PDB entry 8XYG | X-ray diffraction, 3.64 A resolution | chains A and B

Chain A:
Name: Processed angiotensin-converting enzyme 2
Organism: Homo sapiens
UniProtKB: Q9BYF1 (ACE2_HUMAN); residues 19-613 here = UniProt positions 19-613
Chain sequence (596 residues; row label = number of the first residue in the row):
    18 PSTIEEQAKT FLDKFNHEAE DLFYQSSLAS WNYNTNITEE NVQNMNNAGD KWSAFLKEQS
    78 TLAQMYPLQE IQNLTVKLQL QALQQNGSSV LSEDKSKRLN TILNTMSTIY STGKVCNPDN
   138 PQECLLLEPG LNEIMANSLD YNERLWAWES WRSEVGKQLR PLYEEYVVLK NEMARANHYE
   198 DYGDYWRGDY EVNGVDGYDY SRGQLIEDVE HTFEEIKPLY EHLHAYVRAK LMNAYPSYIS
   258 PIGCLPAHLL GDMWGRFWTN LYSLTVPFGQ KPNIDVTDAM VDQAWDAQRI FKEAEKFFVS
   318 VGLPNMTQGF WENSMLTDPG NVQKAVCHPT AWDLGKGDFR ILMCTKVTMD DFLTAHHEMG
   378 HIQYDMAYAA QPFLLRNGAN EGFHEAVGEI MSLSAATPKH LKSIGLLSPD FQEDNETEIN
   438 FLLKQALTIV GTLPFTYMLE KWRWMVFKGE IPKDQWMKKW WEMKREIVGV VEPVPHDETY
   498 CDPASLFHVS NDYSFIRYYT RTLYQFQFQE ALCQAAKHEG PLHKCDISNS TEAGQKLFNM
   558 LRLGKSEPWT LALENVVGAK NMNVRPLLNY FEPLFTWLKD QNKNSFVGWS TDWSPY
Differences from the reference sequence: expression tag (18)
UniProt features mapped onto this chain:
  - region (Interaction with SARS-CoV spike glycoprotein): Asp30 to Tyr41, Met82 to Pro84, Lys353 to Arg357
  - active site: Glu375 (Proton acceptor), His505 (Proton donor)
  - binding site (chloride): Arg169, Trp477, Lys481
  - binding site (substrate): Arg273, His345, Pro346, Tyr515
  - binding site (Zn(2+)): His374, His378, Glu402
  - glycosylation (N-linked (GlcNAc...) asparagine): Asn53, Asn90, Asn103, Asn322, Asn432, Asn546
  - mutagenesis: Ser19 (S19P: Increases slightly the interaction with RBD domain of SARS-CoV-2 spike protein), Gln24 to Lys26 (Slightly inhibits interaction with SARS-CoV spike glycoprotein), Gln24 (Q24T: Increases slightly the interaction with RBD domain of SARS-CoV-2 spike protein), Ala25 (A25V: Increases slightly the interaction with RBD domain of SARS-CoV-2 spike protein), Thr27 (T27Y: Increases slightly the interaction with RBD domain of SARS-CoV-2 spike protein. In sACE2.v2.2; increases interaction with RBD domain of SARS-CoV-2 spike protein ...), Leu29 (L29F: Increases slightly the interaction with RBD domain of SARS-CoV-2 spike protein), Lys31 (K31D: Abolishes interaction with SARS-CoV spike glycoprotein; K31Y: Increases slightly the interaction with RBD domain of SARS-CoV-2 spike protein), Asn33 (N33D: Increases slightly the interaction with RBD domain of SARS-CoV-2 spike protein), His34 (H34A: Increases slightly the interaction with RBD domain of SARS-CoV-2 spike protein), Glu37 (E37A: No effect on interaction with SARS-CoV spike glycoprotein), Asp38 (D38A: No effect on interaction with SARS-CoV spike glycoprotein), Leu39 (L39R: Increases slightly the interaction with RBD domain of SARS-CoV-2 spike protein), 48 further mutagenesis entries in UniProt
Disulfides: Cys133-Cys141, Cys344-Cys361, Cys530-Cys542

Chain B:
Name: Spike protein S1
Organism: Severe acute respiratory syndrome coronavirus 2
Notes: fragment: rbd
UniProtKB: P0DTC2 (SPIKE_SARS2); residue numbers follow UniProt; this construct covers 334-525
Chain sequence (192 residues; each row starts with the number of its first residue):
   334 NLCPFDEVFN ATTFASVYAW NRKRISNCVA DYSVLYNFAP FFTFKCYGVS PTKLNDLCFT
   394 NVYADSFVIR GNEVSQIAPG QTGNIADYNY KLPDDFTGCV IAWNSNKLDS TVGGNYNYRY
   454 RLFRKSKLKP FERDISTEIY QAGNKPCNGV AGVNCYFPLQ SYGFRPTYGV GHQPYRVVVL
   514 SFELLHAPAT VC
Differences from the reference sequence: variant Asp339 (Gly in P0DTC2), Thr346 (Arg in P0DTC2), Phe371 (Ser in P0DTC2), Pro373 (Ser in P0DTC2), Phe375 (Ser in P0DTC2), Asn405 (Asp in P0DTC2), Ser408 (Arg in P0DTC2), Asn417 (Lys in P0DTC2), Lys440 (Asn in P0DTC2), Thr444 (Lys in P0DTC2), Arg452 (Leu in P0DTC2), Lys460 (Asn in P0DTC2), Asn477 (Ser in P0DTC2), Lys478 (Thr in P0DTC2), Ala484 (Glu in P0DTC2), Val486 (Phe in P0DTC2), Arg498 (Gln in P0DTC2), Tyr501 (Asn in P0DTC2), His505 (Tyr in P0DTC2)
UniProt features mapped onto this chain:
  - region: Asn448 to Tyr451, Tyr453 to Phe456 (Immunodominant HLA epitope recognized by the CD8+)
  - glycosylation: Asn343 (N-linked (GlcNAc...) (complex) asparagine)
  - natural variant: Asp339 (G339D: In strain: Omicron/BA.1, Omicron/BA.2 and 4 more; this construct carries the variant), Thr346 (R346T: In strain: Omicron/BQ.1.1, Omicron/XBB.1.5 and 1 more; this construct carries the variant), Leu368 (L368I: In strain: Omicron/XBB.1.5, Omicron/EG.5.1), Phe371 (S371F: In strain: Omicron/BA.2, Omicron/BA.2.12.1 and 6 more; this construct carries the variant), Pro373 (S373P: In strain: Omicron/BA.1, Omicron/BA.2 and 7 more; this construct carries the variant), Phe375 (S375F: In strain: Omicron/BA.1, Omicron/BA.2 and 7 more; this construct carries the variant), Thr376 (T376A: In strain: Omicron/BA.2, Omicron/BA.2.12.1 and 5 more), Asn405 (D405N: In strain: Omicron/BA.2, Omicron/BA.2.12.1 and 6 more; this construct carries the variant), Ser408 (R408S: In strain: Omicron/BA.2, Omicron/BA.2.12.1 and 6 more; this construct carries the variant), Asn417 (K417N: In strain: Beta/B.1.351, Omicron/BA.1 and 8 more; this construct carries the variant), Lys440 (N440K: In strain: Omicron/BA.1, Omicron/BA.2 and 7 more; this construct carries the variant), Thr444 (K444T: In strain: Omicron/BQ.1.1; this construct carries the variant), 16 further natural variant entries in UniProt
  - mutagenesis: Asn343 (N343Q: Reduced viral infectivity), Tyr453 (Y453F: Decreased HLA binding to NF9 epitope. Increased binding affinity to human ACE2), Ala475 (A475V: Increased resistance to neutralizing antibodies), Val483 (V483A: Increased resistance to neutralizing antibodies), Phe490 (F490L: Increased resistance to neutralizing antibodies and human covalescent sera neutralization), Gln493 (Q493N: Reduced host ACE2-binding affinity in vitro; Q493Y: Reduced host ACE2-binding affinity in vitro), His519 (H519P: Increased resistance to human covalescent sera neutralization)
Disulfides: Cys336-Cys361, Cys379-Cys432, Cys391-Cys525, Cys480-Cys488

How chain A and chain B interact:
Residue-residue contacts - 29 pairs, chain A then chain B:
  Pro18(A) - Asn477(B)  hydrogen bond (backbone-side chain)
  Ser19(A) - Ala475(B)  hydrogen bond (side chain-backbone)
  Ser19(A) - Gly476(B)
  Ser19(A) - Asn477(B)  hydrogen bond (backbone-side chain)
  Gln24(A) - Gly476(B)
  Gln24(A) - Asn487(B)  hydrogen bond
  Thr27(A) - Tyr489(B)
  Phe28(A) - Tyr489(B)
  Lys31(A) - Gln493(B)
  His34(A) - Arg403(B)  hydrogen bond
  His34(A) - Tyr453(B)  hydrogen bond
  Glu35(A) - Gln493(B)
  Glu37(A) - His505(B)  salt bridge
  Asp38(A) - Tyr449(B)  hydrogen bond
  Asp38(A) - Arg498(B)  salt bridge
  Tyr41(A) - Arg498(B)
  Tyr41(A) - Thr500(B)  hydrogen bond
  Tyr41(A) - Tyr501(B)  hydrophobic
  Gln42(A) - Tyr449(B)  hydrogen bond
  Gln42(A) - Arg498(B)  hydrogen bond
  Tyr83(A) - Asn487(B)
  Tyr83(A) - Tyr489(B)  hydrogen bond
  Lys353(A) - Tyr501(B)  hydrogen bond
  Lys353(A) - Gly502(B)  hydrogen bond (backbone-backbone)
  Lys353(A) - His505(B)  hydrogen bond (backbone-side chain)
  Gly354(A) - Gly502(B)
  Gly354(A) - His505(B)
  Asp355(A) - Thr500(B)
  Arg357(A) - Thr500(B)
Interface residues without a listed pair, chain A (19 interface residues in all): Leu45, Asn330
Interface residues without a listed pair, chain B (17 interface residues in all): Gly446, Phe456, Tyr495

Summary:
19 residues of chain A and 17 residues of chain B are in contact; the contacts include 14 hydrogen bonds and 2
salt bridges. Polar contacts include Glu37(A)-His505(B), Asp38(A)-Arg498(B) and Pro18(A)-Asn477(B).
Here chain A is Processed angiotensin-converting enzyme 2 (Homo sapiens) and chain B is Spike protein S1
(Severe acute respiratory syndrome coronavirus 2). Entry 8XYG (Crystal structure of SARS-CoV-2 BQ.1.1 RBD and
human ACE2) was determined by X-ray diffraction, deposited together with 8XY9 and 8XYE.
